Entry 9G9V (electron microscopy, 3.32 A resolution); this record covers chains A and B.

[Chain A (and B)]
Protein: Potassium channel subfamily K member 9
Source organism: Homo sapiens
Notes: chain B of this document is another copy of the same molecule, construct and numbering; everything in this record applies to it too
UniProt: Q9NPC2 (KCNK9_HUMAN); residue numbers follow UniProt; this construct covers 1-259
Chain sequence (267 residues; row label = number of the first residue in the row):
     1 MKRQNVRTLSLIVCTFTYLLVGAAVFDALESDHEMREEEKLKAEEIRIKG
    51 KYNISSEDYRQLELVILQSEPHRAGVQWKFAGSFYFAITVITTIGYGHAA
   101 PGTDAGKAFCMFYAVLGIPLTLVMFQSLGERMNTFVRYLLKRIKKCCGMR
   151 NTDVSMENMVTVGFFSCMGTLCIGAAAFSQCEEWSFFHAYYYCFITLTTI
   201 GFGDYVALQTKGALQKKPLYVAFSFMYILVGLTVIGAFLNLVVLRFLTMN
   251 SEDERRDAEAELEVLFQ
Not modelled in the structure: 262-267
Construct notes: expression tag (260-267)
Curated features (UniProtKB/Swiss-Prot):
  - region: Thr93 to His98 (Selectivity filter 1), Thr199 to Asp204 (Selectivity filter 2), Val243 to Thr248 (X-gate)
  - binding site (K(+)): Thr93, Ile94, Gly95, Tyr96, Thr199, Ile200, Gly201, Phe202
  - site: Trp78 (Forms a cation-pi interaction with protonated H-98, stabilizing the C-type inactivated state), His98 (pH sensor)
  - glycosylation: Asn53 (N-linked (GlcNAc...) asparagine)
  - natural variant: Gly236 (G236R: In BIBARS), Ala237 (A237D: In BIBARS)
  - mutagenesis: Trp78 (W78A/L/F: Impairs channel inhibition by extracellular acidification), Thr93 (T93C: Abolishes voltage gating. Conducts currents with linear I-V relationship characteristic of classical leak channels), His98 (H98D/N: Impairs channel inhibition by extracellular acidification. Does not affect channel ion selectivity), Thr199 (T199C: Abolishes voltage gating. Conducts currents with linear I-V relationship characteristic of classical leak channels)

[Chain A / chain B interface]
Residue-residue contacts (165; chain A residue first):
  Asn5(A) - Arg131(B)  hydrogen bond
  Thr8(A) - Arg131(B)
  Leu11(A) - Leu120(B)  hydrophobic
  Leu11(A) - Val123(B)  hydrophobic
  Leu11(A) - Met124(B)
  Leu11(A) - Ser127(B)
  Cys14(A) - Leu120(B)  hydrophobic
  Thr15(A) - Leu120(B)
  Thr15(A) - Met124(B)
  Phe16(A) - Leu229(B)  hydrophobic
  Tyr18(A) - Tyr113(B)  hydrogen bond (side chain-backbone)
  Tyr18(A) - Leu116(B)
  Tyr18(A) - Gly117(B)  hydrogen bond (side chain-backbone)
  Leu19(A) - Phe84(B)  hydrophobic
  Leu19(A) - Ala87(B)  hydrophobic
  Leu19(A) - Ile88(B)
  Leu19(A) - Ile91(B)  hydrophobic
  Leu19(A) - Tyr113(B)
  Leu20(A) - Phe80(B)  hydrophobic
  Leu20(A) - Phe84(B)  hydrophobic
  Gly22(A) - Tyr113(B)
  Ala23(A) - Phe80(B)  hydrophobic
  Ala23(A) - Ser83(B)
  Ala23(A) - Phe84(B)
  Val25(A) - Phe109(B)  hydrophobic
  Phe26(A) - Trp78(B)  hydrophobic
  Phe26(A) - Ser83(B)
  Phe26(A) - Phe86(B)  hydrophobic
  Phe26(A) - Phe109(B)  hydrophobic
  Asp27(A) - Trp78(B)
  Asp27(A) - Lys79(B)  hydrogen bond (side chain-backbone)
  Asp27(A) - Phe80(B)  hydrogen bond (side chain-backbone)
  Asp27(A) - Ser83(B)  hydrogen bond
  Leu29(A) - Phe109(B)  hydrophobic
  Glu30(A) - Trp78(B)
  Glu30(A) - Pro101(B)
  Glu30(A) - Gly102(B)  hydrogen bond (side chain-backbone)
  Ser31(A) - Trp78(B)  hydrogen bond (side chain-backbone)
  Ser31(A) - Lys79(B)
  His33(A) - Thr103(B)
  Glu34(A) - His72(B)
  Glu34(A) - Val76(B)
  Glu34(A) - Gln77(B)  hydrogen bond (side chain-backbone)
  Glu34(A) - Trp78(B)  hydrogen bond (side chain-backbone)
  Glu37(A) - His72(B)
  Glu38(A) - His72(B)  salt bridge
  Leu41(A) - Val65(B)
  Leu41(A) - Gln68(B)
  Leu41(A) - Ser69(B)
  Glu44(A) - Val65(B)
  Ile48(A) - Leu62(B)  hydrophobic
  Tyr52(A) - Tyr52(B)
  Tyr52(A) - Ser55(B)
  Tyr52(A) - Asp58(B)
  Ser55(A) - Tyr52(B)
  Asp58(A) - Tyr52(B)
  Tyr59(A) - Ile66(B)
  Leu62(A) - Ile48(B)  hydrophobic
  Leu62(A) - Leu62(B)  hydrophobic
  Val65(A) - Leu41(B)
  Val65(A) - Glu44(B)
  Ile66(A) - Tyr59(B)
  Ile66(A) - Ile66(B)  hydrophobic
  Leu67(A) - Glu70(B)
  Gln68(A) - Leu41(B)
  Ser69(A) - Leu41(B)
  Glu70(A) - Leu67(B)
  His72(A) - Glu34(B)
  His72(A) - Glu37(B)
  His72(A) - Glu38(B)  salt bridge
  Val76(A) - Glu34(B)
  Gln77(A) - Glu34(B)  hydrogen bond (backbone-side chain)
  Trp78(A) - Phe26(B)  hydrophobic
  Trp78(A) - Asp27(B)
  Trp78(A) - Glu30(B)
  Trp78(A) - Ser31(B)  hydrogen bond (backbone-side chain)
  Trp78(A) - Glu34(B)  hydrogen bond (backbone-side chain)
  Lys79(A) - Asp27(B)  hydrogen bond (backbone-side chain)
  Lys79(A) - Ser31(B)
  Phe80(A) - Leu20(B)  hydrophobic
  Phe80(A) - Ala23(B)  hydrophobic
  Phe80(A) - Asp27(B)  hydrogen bond (backbone-side chain)
  Ser83(A) - Ala23(B)
  Ser83(A) - Phe26(B)
  Ser83(A) - Asp27(B)  hydrogen bond
  Phe84(A) - Leu19(B)  hydrophobic
  Phe84(A) - Leu20(B)  hydrophobic
  Phe84(A) - Ala23(B)
  Phe86(A) - Phe26(B)  hydrophobic
  Phe86(A) - Phe202(B)  hydrophobic
  Ala87(A) - Leu19(B)  hydrophobic
  Ile88(A) - Leu19(B)
  Val90(A) - Phe202(B)  hydrophobic
  Ile91(A) - Leu19(B)  hydrophobic
  Thr93(A) - Thr199(B)
  Ile94(A) - Ile200(B)
  Gly95(A) - Ile200(B)
  Gly95(A) - Gly201(B)
  Gly95(A) - Phe202(B)
  Tyr96(A) - Phe202(B)
  Gly97(A) - Phe202(B)
  Ala100(A) - Asp204(B)
  Pro101(A) - Glu30(B)
  Pro101(A) - Tyr191(B)
  Gly102(A) - Glu30(B)  hydrogen bond (backbone-side chain)
  Thr103(A) - His33(B)
  Asp104(A) - Phe187(B)
  Asp104(A) - His188(B)  salt bridge
  Lys107(A) - His188(B)
  Lys107(A) - Tyr191(B)
  Lys107(A) - Tyr205(B)
  Ala108(A) - Phe187(B)
  Phe109(A) - Val25(B)  hydrophobic
  Phe109(A) - Phe26(B)  hydrophobic
  Phe109(A) - Leu29(B)  hydrophobic
  Met111(A) - Phe187(B)  hydrophobic
  Met111(A) - Tyr190(B)  hydrophobic
  Met111(A) - Phe194(B)
  Tyr113(A) - Tyr18(B)  hydrogen bond (backbone-side chain)
  Tyr113(A) - Leu19(B)
  Tyr113(A) - Gly22(B)
  Ala114(A) - Phe194(B)  hydrophobic
  Ala114(A) - Ile200(B)  hydrophobic
  Val115(A) - Phe194(B)  hydrophobic
  Leu116(A) - Tyr18(B)
  Gly117(A) - Tyr18(B)  hydrogen bond (backbone-side chain)
  Ile118(A) - Thr198(B)
  Leu120(A) - Leu11(B)  hydrophobic
  Leu120(A) - Cys14(B)  hydrophobic
  Leu120(A) - Thr15(B)
  Val123(A) - Leu11(B)  hydrophobic
  Met124(A) - Leu11(B)
  Met124(A) - Thr15(B)
  Gln126(A) - Leu247(B)
  Ser127(A) - Leu11(B)
  Glu130(A) - Asn250(B)
  Arg131(A) - Asn5(B)  hydrogen bond
  Arg131(A) - Thr8(B)
  Phe187(A) - Asp104(B)
  Phe187(A) - Ala108(B)
  Phe187(A) - Met111(B)  hydrophobic
  His188(A) - Asp104(B)  salt bridge
  His188(A) - Lys107(B)
  Tyr190(A) - Met111(B)  hydrophobic
  Tyr191(A) - Pro101(B)
  Tyr191(A) - Lys107(B)
  Phe194(A) - Met111(B)
  Phe194(A) - Ala114(B)  hydrophobic
  Phe194(A) - Val115(B)  hydrophobic
  Thr198(A) - Ile118(B)
  Thr199(A) - Thr93(B)
  Ile200(A) - Ile94(B)
  Ile200(A) - Gly95(B)
  Ile200(A) - Ala114(B)  hydrophobic
  Gly201(A) - Gly95(B)
  Phe202(A) - Phe86(B)  hydrophobic
  Phe202(A) - Val90(B)  hydrophobic
  Phe202(A) - Gly95(B)
  Phe202(A) - Tyr96(B)
  Phe202(A) - Gly97(B)
  Asp204(A) - Ala100(B)
  Tyr205(A) - Lys107(B)
  Leu229(A) - Phe16(B)  hydrophobic
  Leu247(A) - Gln126(B)
  Asn250(A) - Glu130(B)
Other interface residues (no listed pair), chain A (110 interface residues in all): Gln4, Ile12, Glu45, Asn53, Ile54, Gln61, Glu63, Gly75, Ala105, Gly106, Cys110, Phe112, Pro119, Leu122, Leu128, Met226, Leu239, Val243, Phe246, Glu254
Other interface residues (no listed pair), chain B (110 interface residues in all): Gln4, Ile12, Glu45, Asn53, Ile54, Gln61, Glu63, Gly75, Ala105, Gly106, Cys110, Phe112, Pro119, Leu122, Leu128, Met226, Leu239, Val243, Phe246, Glu254

[Overview]
The chain A/chain B interface involves 110 residues from each chain, with 20 hydrogen bonds and 4 salt
bridges. Polar contacts include Glu38(A)-His72(B), Asp104(A)-His188(B) and Asn5(A)-Arg131(B). Curated
annotation (UniProt) lists 8 K+-binding residues and 4 mutagenesis sites on chain A.
Both chains are Potassium channel subfamily K member 9 (Homo sapiens). Entry 9G9V (Structure of the human two
pore domain potassium ion channel TASK-3 (K2P9.1)) was determined by electron microscopy together with 9G9W
and 9G9X from the same study.
